PDB entry 4BW8 | X-ray diffraction, 1.80 A resolution | chain A

# Chain A
Protein: Calmodulin
Organism: Homo sapiens
UniProt: P62158 (CALM_HUMAN); residues 0-148 here correspond to UniProt positions 1-149 (UniProt number = residue number + 1)
Sequence (149 residues; row label = number of the first residue in the row; numbering starts at 0):
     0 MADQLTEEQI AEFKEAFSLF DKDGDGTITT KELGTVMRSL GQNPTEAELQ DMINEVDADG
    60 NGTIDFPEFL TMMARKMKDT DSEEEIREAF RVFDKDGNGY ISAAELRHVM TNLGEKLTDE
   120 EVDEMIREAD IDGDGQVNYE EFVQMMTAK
Unresolved in the structure: 0-8, 147-148
Bound ions: Ca2+ site 1: Asp-20, Asp-22, Asp-24, Thr-26, Glu-31; Ca2+ site 2: Asp-56, Asp-58, Asn-60, Thr-62, Glu-67; Ca2+ site 3: Asp-93, Asp-95, Asn-97, Tyr-99, Glu-104; Ca2+ site 4: Asp-129, Asp-131, Asp-133, Gln-135, Glu-140
From the paper describing this entry:
  - conformationally variable residues (side-chain flip): Met-76 to Glu-83, Glu-84
  - contacts within the chain: Asp-80/Glu-84 (backbone contact)

# In short
The Ca2+ site 1 is built by Asp-20, Asp-22, Asp-24, Thr-26 and Glu-31. The Ca2+ site 2 is built by Asp-56,
Asp-58, Asn-60, Thr-62 and Glu-67. The paper reports conformational variability at Met-76 and Glu-84; contacts
within the chain involving Asp-80 and Glu-84.
Chain A is Calmodulin (Homo sapiens); the structure, Calmodulin with small bend in central helix, was
determined by X-ray diffraction (same publication as 4BW7).
